3UM6 - chains A and B; structure by X-ray diffraction, 2.65 A resolution.

Chain A (and B):
Molecule: Bifunctional dihydrofolate reductase-thymidylate synthase
From: Plasmodium falciparum
Notes: EC 1.5.1.3, 2.1.1.45; chain B of this document is another copy of the same molecule, construct and numbering; everything in this record applies to it too
UniProt: A7UD81 (A7UD81_PLAFA); residue numbers follow UniProt; this construct covers 1-608
Amino-acid sequence (608 residues; row label = number of the first residue in the row):
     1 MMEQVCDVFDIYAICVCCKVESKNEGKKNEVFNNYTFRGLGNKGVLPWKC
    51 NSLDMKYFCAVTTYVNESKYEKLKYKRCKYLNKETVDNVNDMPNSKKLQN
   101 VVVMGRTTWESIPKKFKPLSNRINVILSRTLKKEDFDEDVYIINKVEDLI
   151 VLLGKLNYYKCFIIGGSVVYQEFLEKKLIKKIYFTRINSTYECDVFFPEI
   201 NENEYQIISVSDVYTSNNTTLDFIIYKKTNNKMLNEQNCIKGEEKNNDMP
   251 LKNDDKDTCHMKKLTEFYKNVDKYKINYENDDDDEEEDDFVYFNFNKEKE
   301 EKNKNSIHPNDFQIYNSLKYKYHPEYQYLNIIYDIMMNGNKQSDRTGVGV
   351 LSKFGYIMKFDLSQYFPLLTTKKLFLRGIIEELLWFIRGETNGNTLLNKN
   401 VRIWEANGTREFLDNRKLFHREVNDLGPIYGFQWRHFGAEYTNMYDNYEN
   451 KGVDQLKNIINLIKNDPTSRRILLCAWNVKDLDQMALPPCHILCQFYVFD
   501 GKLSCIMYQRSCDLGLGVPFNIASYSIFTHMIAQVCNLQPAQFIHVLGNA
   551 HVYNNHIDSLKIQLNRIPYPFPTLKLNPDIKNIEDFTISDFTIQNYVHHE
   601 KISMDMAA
Not modelled in the structure: 85-95, 232-282 (chain B: 1-3, 87-96, 232-282)
Sequence notes: engineered mutation Val-16 (Ala in A7UD81), Thr-108 (Ser in A7UD81)
Ligand contacts:
  - Cycloguanil (1CY; 1-(4-chlorophenyl)-6,6-dimethyl-1,6-dihydro-1,3,5-triazine-2,4-diamine): Ile-14, Cys-15, Val-16, Leu-46, Asp-54, Met-55, Phe-58, Thr-108, Ser-111, Ile-112, Leu-119, Ile-164, Tyr-170, Thr-185
  - NADPH (NDP; NADPH dihydro-nicotinamide-adenine-dinucleotide phosphate): Cys-15, Val-16, Leu-40, Gly-41, Asn-42, Gly-44, Val-45, Leu-46, Trp-48, Gly-105, Arg-106, Thr-107, Thr-108, Leu-127, Ser-128, Arg-129, Thr-130, Leu-131, Ile-143, Asn-144, Lys-145, Val-146, Ile-164, Gly-165, Gly-166, Ser-167, Val-168, Val-169, Tyr-170, Glu-172, Val-195
  - 2'-deoxyuridine 5'-monophosphate (UMP): Arg-345, Cys-490, His-491, Gln-509, Arg-510, Ser-511, Cys-512, Asp-513, Gly-517, Val-518, Asn-521, His-551, Tyr-553
Reported in the primary citation:
  - binding site for Cycloguanil: Val-16, Thr-108
  - conformationally variable residues: Val-16, Thr-108

How chain A and chain B interact:
Residue-residue contacts (168; chain A residue first):
  Tyr-12(A) / Glu-285(B)  hydrogen bond
  Leu-53(A) / Phe-295(B)
  Leu-53(A) / Asn-296(B)
  Lys-56(A) / Phe-295(B)
  Lys-56(A) / Asn-296(B)  hydrogen bond
  Tyr-57(A) / Tyr-292(B)
  Tyr-57(A) / Phe-293(B)
  Tyr-57(A) / Phe-295(B)  hydrophobic
  Val-61(A) / Tyr-292(B)  hydrophobic
  Tyr-64(A) / Asp-288(B)
  Lys-69(A) / Asp-284(B)  hydrogen bond (side chain-backbone)
  Lys-69(A) / Glu-287(B)  salt bridge
  Lys-69(A) / Asp-288(B)  salt bridge
  Tyr-159(A) / Asp-288(B)  hydrogen bond
  Lys-160(A) / Asp-288(B)  salt bridge
  Lys-160(A) / Tyr-292(B)  hydrogen bond
  Lys-180(A) / Glu-285(B)  salt bridge
  Lys-181(A) / Glu-285(B)  salt bridge
  Lys-181(A) / Glu-286(B)  salt bridge
  Lys-181(A) / Asp-289(B)  salt bridge
  Tyr-183(A) / Asp-289(B)  hydrogen bond
  Tyr-183(A) / Tyr-292(B)
  Ile-208(A) / Glu-286(B)
  Ser-209(A) / Phe-293(B)
  Val-210(A) / Phe-293(B)
  Ser-211(A) / Phe-293(B)
  Tyr-214(A) / Phe-293(B)
  Tyr-214(A) / Phe-295(B)
  Tyr-214(A) / Asn-296(B)
  Phe-223(A) / Phe-293(B)
  Phe-223(A) / Phe-295(B)  hydrophobic
  Ile-225(A) / Asp-289(B)
  Ile-225(A) / Phe-293(B)  hydrophobic
  Lys-227(A) / Glu-286(B)  salt bridge
  Asp-284(A) / Lys-69(B)  salt bridge
  Asp-284(A) / Lys-72(B)  salt bridge
  Glu-285(A) / Tyr-12(B)  hydrogen bond
  Glu-285(A) / Lys-69(B)  salt bridge
  Glu-285(A) / Lys-160(B)  salt bridge
  Glu-286(A) / Lys-181(B)  salt bridge
  Glu-286(A) / Ile-208(B)
  Glu-286(A) / Tyr-320(B)
  Asp-288(A) / Tyr-64(B)
  Asp-288(A) / Lys-69(B)  salt bridge
  Asp-288(A) / Tyr-159(B)  hydrogen bond
  Asp-288(A) / Lys-160(B)  salt bridge
  Asp-289(A) / Lys-181(B)  salt bridge
  Asp-289(A) / Tyr-183(B)  hydrogen bond
  Asp-289(A) / Ile-208(B)
  Asp-289(A) / Ile-225(B)
  Phe-290(A) / Tyr-320(B)
  Phe-290(A) / Tyr-322(B)
  Val-291(A) / Tyr-64(B)  hydrophobic
  Tyr-292(A) / Val-61(B)  hydrophobic
  Tyr-292(A) / Tyr-64(B)  hydrophobic
  Tyr-292(A) / Lys-160(B)  hydrogen bond
  Tyr-292(A) / Phe-162(B)
  Tyr-292(A) / Tyr-183(B)  hydrophobic
  Phe-293(A) / Tyr-57(B)
  Phe-293(A) / Ser-209(B)
  Phe-293(A) / Val-210(B)
  Phe-293(A) / Ser-211(B)
  Phe-293(A) / Phe-223(B)
  Phe-293(A) / Tyr-320(B)  hydrophobic
  Phe-293(A) / Tyr-322(B)  hydrophobic
  Phe-295(A) / Leu-53(B)
  Phe-295(A) / Tyr-57(B)  hydrophobic
  Phe-295(A) / Phe-223(B)  hydrophobic
  Asn-296(A) / Leu-53(B)
  Asn-296(A) / Lys-56(B)
  Glu-298(A) / Lys-56(B)  salt bridge
  Lys-302(A) / Phe-499(B)
  Lys-319(A) / Glu-286(B)
  Tyr-320(A) / Glu-286(B)  hydrogen bond (side chain-backbone)
  Tyr-320(A) / Phe-290(B)
  Tyr-322(A) / Phe-290(B)
  Tyr-322(A) / Phe-293(B)  hydrophobic
  Asn-340(A) / Tyr-497(B)  hydrogen bond
  Asn-340(A) / Phe-499(B)
  Lys-341(A) / Phe-499(B)
  Gln-342(A) / Tyr-497(B)
  Gln-342(A) / Val-498(B)  hydrogen bond (side chain-backbone)
  Gln-342(A) / Phe-499(B)
  Ser-343(A) / Thr-468(B)  hydrogen bond (backbone-side chain)
  Asp-344(A) / Arg-470(B)  salt bridge
  Arg-345(A) / Arg-470(B)
  Arg-345(A) / Arg-471(B)
  Ser-352(A) / Tyr-497(B)  hydrogen bond
  Lys-353(A) / Tyr-497(B)
  Phe-354(A) / Lys-359(B)  hydrogen bond (backbone-side chain)
  Phe-354(A) / Gln-495(B)
  Phe-354(A) / Phe-496(B)
  Phe-354(A) / Tyr-497(B)  hydrophobic
  Phe-354(A) / Ser-504(B)
  Phe-354(A) / Cys-505(B)
  Phe-354(A) / Ile-506(B)  hydrophobic
  Phe-354(A) / Ile-544(B)
  Gly-355(A) / Lys-359(B)  hydrogen bond (backbone-side chain)
  Gly-355(A) / Ile-506(B)
  Lys-359(A) / Phe-354(B)  hydrogen bond (side chain-backbone)
  Lys-359(A) / Gly-355(B)  hydrogen bond (side chain-backbone)
  Arg-416(A) / Arg-471(B)
  Phe-437(A) / Asn-478(B)
  Phe-437(A) / Val-479(B)  hydrophobic
  Phe-437(A) / Lys-480(B)
  Gly-438(A) / Lys-480(B)  hydrogen bond (backbone-side chain)
  Val-453(A) / Val-479(B)  hydrophobic
  Gln-455(A) / Val-479(B)
  Thr-468(A) / Gln-342(B)
  Thr-468(A) / Ser-343(B)  hydrogen bond (side chain-backbone)
  Arg-470(A) / Asp-344(B)  salt bridge
  Arg-470(A) / Arg-345(B)
  Arg-470(A) / Arg-510(B)  hydrogen bond (backbone-side chain)
  Arg-470(A) / Ser-511(B)  hydrogen bond
  Arg-470(A) / Asn-549(B)
  Arg-470(A) / His-551(B)
  Arg-470(A) / Tyr-553(B)  hydrogen bond
  Arg-471(A) / Arg-345(B)
  Arg-471(A) / Arg-416(B)
  Arg-471(A) / Pro-488(B)
  Arg-471(A) / Arg-510(B)
  Leu-473(A) / Ile-492(B)  hydrophobic
  Cys-475(A) / Trp-477(B)
  Cys-475(A) / Val-479(B)  hydrophobic
  Trp-477(A) / Leu-473(B)  hydrophobic
  Trp-477(A) / Cys-475(B)
  Asn-478(A) / Phe-437(B)
  Val-479(A) / Phe-437(B)  hydrophobic
  Val-479(A) / Gln-455(B)
  Val-479(A) / Cys-475(B)  hydrophobic
  Lys-480(A) / Phe-437(B)
  Lys-480(A) / Gly-438(B)
  Pro-488(A) / Arg-471(B)
  Ile-492(A) / Leu-473(B)  hydrophobic
  Ile-492(A) / Leu-493(B)  hydrophobic
  Leu-493(A) / Ile-492(B)  hydrophobic
  Gln-495(A) / Phe-354(B)
  Gln-495(A) / Tyr-508(B)  hydrogen bond
  Gln-495(A) / Arg-510(B)  hydrogen bond (side chain-backbone)
  Phe-496(A) / Phe-354(B)
  Tyr-497(A) / Asn-340(B)  hydrogen bond
  Tyr-497(A) / Gln-342(B)
  Tyr-497(A) / Ser-352(B)  hydrogen bond
  Tyr-497(A) / Phe-354(B)  hydrophobic
  Tyr-497(A) / Asn-549(B)
  Val-498(A) / Gln-342(B)
  Phe-499(A) / Lys-302(B)
  Phe-499(A) / Asn-340(B)
  Phe-499(A) / Lys-341(B)
  Phe-499(A) / Gln-342(B)
  Ile-506(A) / Phe-354(B)  hydrophobic
  Ile-506(A) / Gly-355(B)
  Ile-506(A) / Tyr-508(B)
  Ile-506(A) / Gly-548(B)
  Tyr-508(A) / Gln-495(B)  hydrogen bond
  Tyr-508(A) / Ile-506(B)
  Tyr-508(A) / Tyr-508(B)  hydrophobic
  Arg-510(A) / Arg-470(B)  hydrogen bond (side chain-backbone)
  Arg-510(A) / Arg-471(B)
  Arg-510(A) / Leu-473(B)
  Arg-510(A) / Gln-495(B)  hydrogen bond (backbone-side chain)
  Ser-511(A) / Arg-470(B)  hydrogen bond
  Gly-548(A) / Gln-495(B)
  Gly-548(A) / Ile-506(B)
  Asn-549(A) / Arg-470(B)
  Asn-549(A) / Tyr-497(B)
  His-551(A) / Arg-470(B)
  Tyr-553(A) / Arg-470(B)  hydrogen bond
Interface residues without a listed pair, chain A (91 interface residues in all): Asp-10, Ala-60, Asn-66, Phe-162, Glu-287, Val-350, Tyr-356, Ile-357, Leu-487, Ser-504, Cys-505, Ile-544, Val-546, Leu-547
Interface residues without a listed pair, chain B (86 interface residues in all): Ala-60, Asn-66, Tyr-214, Val-291, Lys-353, Tyr-356, Ile-357, Val-453, Leu-487, Val-546, Leu-547

Summary:
The interface between chain A and chain B involves 91 residues on one side and 86 on the other; the contacts
include 33 hydrogen bonds and 19 salt bridges. Among the polar pairs are Lys-69(A)/Glu-287(B),
Lys-69(A)/Asp-288(B) and Lys-160(A)/Asp-288(B). The paper reports a binding site for Cycloguanil at Val-16(A)
and Thr-108(A); conformational variability at Val-16(A) and Thr-108(A).
Both chains are Bifunctional dihydrofolate reductase-thymidylate synthase (Plasmodium falciparum). Entry 3UM6
(Double mutant (A16V+S108T) Plasmodium falciparum DHFR-TS (T9/94) complexed with cycloguanil, NADPH and dUMP)
was determined by X-ray diffraction together with 3UM5 and 3UM8 from the same study.
